8ULS - chains A and H of the 12 polymer chains in the assembly; structure by electron microscopy, 3.20 A resolution.

[Chain A]
Name: Envelope glycoprotein gp160
Source organism: Human immunodeficiency virus 1
Reference sequence: Q2N0S6 (Q2N0S6_9HIV1); the construct lacks a stretch of the UniProt sequence and is renumbered around it, so the offset changes along the chain: 33-138 = UniProt 32-137; 147-185 = UniProt 138-176; 188-306 = UniProt 187-305; 309-321 = UniProt 306-318; 2 more segments
Amino-acid sequence (479 residues; each row starts with the number of its first residue; note: 13 numbers in that range are skipped by the numbering (no residue carries them; nothing is unmodelled there); a row labelled like 185A-185J holds insertion residues (185A, then the next letters in order)):
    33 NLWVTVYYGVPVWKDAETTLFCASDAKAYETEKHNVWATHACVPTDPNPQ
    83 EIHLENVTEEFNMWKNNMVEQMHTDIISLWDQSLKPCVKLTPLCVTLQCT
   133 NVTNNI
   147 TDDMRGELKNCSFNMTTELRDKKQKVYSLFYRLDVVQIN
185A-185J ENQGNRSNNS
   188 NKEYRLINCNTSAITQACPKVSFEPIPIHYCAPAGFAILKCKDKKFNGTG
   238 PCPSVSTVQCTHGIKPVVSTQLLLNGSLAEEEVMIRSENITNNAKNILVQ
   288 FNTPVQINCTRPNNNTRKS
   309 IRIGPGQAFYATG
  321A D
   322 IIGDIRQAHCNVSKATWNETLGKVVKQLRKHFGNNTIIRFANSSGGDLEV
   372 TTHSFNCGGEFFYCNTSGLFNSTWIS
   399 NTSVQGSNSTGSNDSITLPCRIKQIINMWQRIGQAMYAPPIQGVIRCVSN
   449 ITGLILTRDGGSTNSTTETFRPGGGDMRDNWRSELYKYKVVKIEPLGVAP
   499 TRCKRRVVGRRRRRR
Not modelled in the structure: 185A-185J, 399-410, 505-513
Differences from the reference sequence: conflict Asn332 (Thr330 in Q2N0S6), Cys501 (Ala498 in Q2N0S6); expression tag (505-513)
Cystine bridges: Cys54-Cys74, Cys119-Cys205, Cys126-Cys196, Cys131-Cys157, Cys218-Cys247, Cys228-Cys239, Cys378-Cys445, Cys385-Cys418
Glycans and other covalent adducts: N-acetylglucosamine (NAG) linked to Asn88, Asn133, Asn156, Asn160, Asn234, Asn262, Asn295, Asn301, Asn332, Asn339, Asn355, Asn363, Asn386, Asn392, Asn448; glycan linked to Asn197, Asn276
Reported in the primary citation:
  - conformationally variable residues (order/disorder transition): Asp57 to Lys65

[Chain H]
Name: 01_D03 Fab Heavy Chain
Source organism: Homo sapiens
Notes: antibody fragment or engineered binder
Amino-acid sequence (249 residues; numbered 1 to 225 plus 24 insertion-coded residues; the number before each row is that of its first residue; a row labelled like 35A-35F holds insertion residues (35A, then the next letters in order)):
     1 HVQLWQSGAEVKKPGASVKISCSAWGFGTTSGYSF
35A-35F RDYRVH
    36 WVRHIAGQGFQWMGHMQ
   52A P
    53 RYGAVNYARQFQGRITMTR
71A-71D EVSF
    72 DASGGTAYMEL
82A-82C RSL
    83 RSDDTAVYYCVTHKLYDG
100A-100J EDASDLTWRL
   101 DPWGQGTRVIVSSASTKGPSVFPLAPSSKSTSGGTAALGCLVKDYFPEPV
   151 TVSWNSGALTSGVHTFPAVLQSSGLYSLSSVVTVPSSSLGTQTYICNVNH
   201 KPSNTKVDKRVEPKSCDKTHHHHHH
Not modelled in the structure: 114-225
Cystine bridges: Cys22-Cys92

[Interface between chain A and chain H]
Pairs across the interface (10; chain A residue first):
  Glu62(A) with Asp99(H)
  Glu64(A) with Phe27(H); Thr30(H), hydrogen bond (backbone-side chain); Tyr33(H); Lys96(H), salt bridge; Asp99(H)
  His66(A) with Thr30(H)
  Lys207(A) with Thr29(H); Asp72(H), salt bridge; Ser74(H), hydrogen bond
Other interface residues (no listed pair), chain A (5 interface residues in all): Thr63
Other interface residues (no listed pair), chain H (10 interface residues in all): Gly26, Gly100
From the paper, about this interface:
  - epitope / paratope residues, chain A: Glu64(A), Lys207(A)

[Summary]
The interface between chain A and chain H involves 5 residues on one side and 10 on the other, with 2 hydrogen
bonds and 2 salt bridges. Polar contacts include Glu64(A)-Lys96(H), Lys207(A)-Asp72(H) and Glu64(A)-Thr30(H).
The paper reports epitope/paratope residues Glu64(A) and Lys207(A); conformational variability at Asp57(A).
Here chain A is Envelope glycoprotein gp160 (Human immunodeficiency virus 1) and chain H is 01_D03 Fab Heavy
Chain (Homo sapiens). Entry 8ULS (Cryo-EM structure of the BG505 SOSIPv2 in complex with bNAb 01_D03 Fabs) was
determined by electron microscopy, deposited together with 9D8V, 8UKI, 8ULR, 8ULT and 8ULU.
